Entry 9F5O (electron microscopy, 4.16 A resolution (low resolution: residue-level contacts below are approximate; hydrogen-bond / salt-bridge calls are withheld)); this record covers chains A and B of the 5 polymer chains in the assembly.

# Chain A (and B)
Molecule: Cys-loop ligand-gated ion channel
From: endosymbiont of Tevnia jerichonana (vent Tica)
Notes: chain B of this document is another copy of the same molecule, construct and numbering; everything in this record applies to it too
UniProtKB: G2FID1 (G2FID1_9GAMM); residue numbers follow UniProt; this construct covers 1-320
Amino-acid sequence (320 residues; row label = number of the first residue in the row):
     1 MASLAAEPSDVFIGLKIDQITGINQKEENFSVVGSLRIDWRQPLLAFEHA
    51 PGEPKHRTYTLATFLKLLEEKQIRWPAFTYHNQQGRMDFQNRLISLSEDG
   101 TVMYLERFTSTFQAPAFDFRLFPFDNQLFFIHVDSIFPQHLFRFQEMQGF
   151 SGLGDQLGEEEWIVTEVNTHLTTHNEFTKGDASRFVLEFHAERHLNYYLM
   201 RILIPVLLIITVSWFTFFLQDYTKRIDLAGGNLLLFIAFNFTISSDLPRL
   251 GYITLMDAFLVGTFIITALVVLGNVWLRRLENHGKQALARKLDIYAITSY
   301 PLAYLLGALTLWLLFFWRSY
Unresolved in the structure: 1-6, 317-320
What the authors report for this chain:
  - mutagenesis - L93A, L93D, L93S, L93V: abolished expression

# Chain A / chain B interface
Residue-residue contacts - 46 pairs, chain A then chain B:
  Asp18(A) with His81(B)
  Gln19(A) with Gln113(B)
  Thr21(A) with Gln84(B)
  Val33(A) with Gln83(B)
  Ser35(A) with Phe177(B)
  Pro54(A) with Gln72(B)
  His56(A) with Arg74(B)
  Arg57(A) with Gln72(B)
  Thr58(A) with Arg74(B); Trp75(B); Phe137(B)
  Tyr59(A) with Gln72(B)
  Arg86(A) with Arg86(B)
  Asp88(A) with Arg86(B)
  Gln90(A) with Tyr80(B); Gln83(B)
  Asn91(A) with Thr79(B)
  Leu93(A) with Ala77(B)
  Leu105(A) with Phe177(B)
  Arg107(A) with Thr79(B); Tyr80(B); His81(B)
  Thr109(A) with Gly85(B)
  Leu157(A) with Gln113(B)
  Gly158(A) with Glu28(B); Gln113(B)
  Glu160(A) with Glu28(B); Tyr252(B)
  Glu161(A) with Arg249(B)
  Asn196(A) with Leu250(B); Gly251(B); Tyr252(B); Ile253(B)
  Tyr197(A) with Arg249(B)
  Met200(A) with Ile253(B)
  Arg201(A) with Ile243(B); Ser244(B)
  Ile204(A) with Ile265(B)
  Val212(A) with Val271(B)
  Phe215(A) with Leu272(B); Val275(B)
  Phe218(A) with Val275(B)
  Leu219(A) with Val275(B)
  Lys224(A) with Thr223(B)
  Leu235(A) with Leu234(B); Ile237(B)
Other interface residues (no listed pair), chain A (45 interface residues in all): Arg37, Thr60, Thr63, Phe150, Gln156, Glu159, His194, Leu208, Ile209, Phe239, Thr242, Asp246
Other interface residues (no listed pair), chain B (43 interface residues in all): Glu27, Lys66, Ile73, Phe78, Asn82, Pro115, Ile136, Glu176, Leu233, Asn240, Phe241, Leu247, Val261, Ala268

# Summary
The interface between chain A and chain B involves 45 residues on one side and 43 on the other. From the
paper: L93A, L93D and L93S of chain A, among others, abolish expression.
Chain A and chain B are both Cys-loop ligand-gated ion channel (endosymbiont of Tevnia jerichonana (vent
Tica)); the structure, CryoEM structure of open sTeLIC in detergent, with 4-Bromoamphetamine, was determined
by electron microscopy together with 9EWA, 9EWL, 9EX4, 9EX6 and 9F5N from the same study.
